Entry 4YC2 (X-ray diffraction, 3.02 A resolution); this record covers chains H and L of the 3 polymer chains in the assembly.

== Chain H ==
Molecule: The antibody A32 Fab heavy chain.
Organism: Homo sapiens
Notes: antibody fragment or engineered binder
Amino-acid sequence (224 residues; each row starts with the number of its first residue; a row labelled like 35A-35B holds insertion residues (35A, then the next letters in order)):
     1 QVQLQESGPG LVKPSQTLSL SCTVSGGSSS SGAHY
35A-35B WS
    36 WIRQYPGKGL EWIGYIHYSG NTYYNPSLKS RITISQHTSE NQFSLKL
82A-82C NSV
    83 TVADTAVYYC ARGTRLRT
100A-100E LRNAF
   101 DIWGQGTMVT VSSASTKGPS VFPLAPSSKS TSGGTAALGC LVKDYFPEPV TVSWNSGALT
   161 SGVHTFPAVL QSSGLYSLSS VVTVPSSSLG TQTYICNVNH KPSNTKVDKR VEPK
Disordered / not traced: 130-133
Disulfides: Cys22-Cys92, Cys140-Cys196

== Chain L ==
Molecule: The antibody A32 Fab light chain.
Organism: Homo sapiens
Notes: antibody fragment or engineered binder
Amino-acid sequence (210 residues; numbered 4 to 208 plus 5 insertion-coded residues; the number before each row is that of its first residue; a row labelled like 27A-27C holds insertion residues (27A, then the next letters in order)):
     4 VLTQPPSASG SPGQSVTISC TGTS
27A-27C SDV
    28 GGYNYVSWYQ HHPGKAPKLI ISEVNNRPSG VPDRFSGSKS GNTASLTVSG LQAEDEAEYY
    88 CSSYTDIH
   95A N
    96 FVFGGGTKLT V
  106A L
   107 GQPKAAPSVT LFPPSSEELQ ANKATLVCLI SDFYPGAVTV AWKADSSPVK AGVETTTPSK
   167 QSNNKYAASS YLSLTPEQWK SHRSYSCQVT HEGSTVEKTV AP
Disulfides: Cys23-Cys88, Cys134-Cys193

== How chain H and chain L interact ==
Contacting residue pairs - 72 pairs, chain H then chain L:
  Gln39(H) - His38(L)
  Gln39(H) - Tyr87(L)  hydrogen bond
  Gly42(H) - Gly100(L)
  Lys43(H) - Gly100(L)
  Gly44(H) - Tyr87(L)
  Gly44(H) - Gly100(L)
  Leu45(H) - Tyr87(L)  hydrophobic
  Leu45(H) - Phe98(L)
  Trp47(H) - His95(L)
  Trp47(H) - Asn95A(L)
  Trp47(H) - Phe96(L)  hydrophobic
  Tyr50(H) - His95(L)  hydrogen bond
  Tyr50(H) - Phe96(L)  hydrophobic
  Tyr58(H) - His95(L)
  Pro61(H) - Asn95A(L)
  Tyr91(H) - His38(L)
  Arg97(H) - Tyr91(L)
  Arg97(H) - His95(L)
  Arg99(H) - Glu50(L)
  Thr100(H) - Ser49(L)  hydrogen bond (backbone-side chain)
  Thr100(H) - Glu50(L)  hydrogen bond (backbone-side chain)
  Thr100(H) - Asn53(L)
  Leu100A(H) - Ser49(L)
  Leu100A(H) - Glu50(L)
  Arg100B(H) - Tyr32(L)
  Arg100B(H) - Glu50(L)  hydrogen bond (backbone-side chain)
  Asn100C(H) - Tyr32(L)
  Asn100C(H) - Ser34(L)  hydrogen bond (backbone-side chain)
  Asn100C(H) - Tyr91(L)
  Asn100C(H) - Phe96(L)
  Ala100D(H) - Ser34(L)
  Ala100D(H) - Tyr36(L)
  Ala100D(H) - Leu46(L)  hydrophobic
  Phe100E(H) - Tyr36(L)  hydrogen bond (backbone-side chain)
  Phe100E(H) - Leu46(L)
  Phe100E(H) - Phe96(L)  hydrophobic
  Asp101(H) - Leu46(L)
  Trp103(H) - Tyr36(L)
  Trp103(H) - Pro44(L)
  Gly104(H) - Ala43(L)
  Gln105(H) - Ala43(L)
  Phe122(H) - Ser121(L)
  Phe122(H) - Glu124(L)
  Pro123(H) - Ser121(L)
  Pro123(H) - Glu123(L)
  Leu124(H) - Phe118(L)  hydrophobic
  Ala125(H) - Phe118(L)
  Lys129(H) - Pro119(L)
  Ala137(H) - Phe118(L)
  Leu141(H) - Thr131(L)
  Leu141(H) - Val133(L)  hydrophobic
  Leu141(H) - Tyr177(L)  hydrophobic
  Lys143(H) - Glu124(L)
  Lys143(H) - Thr131(L)
  Lys143(H) - Ser179(L)
  His164(H) - Ser165(L)
  His164(H) - Lys166(L)
  His164(H) - Ala173(L)
  Phe166(H) - Leu135(L)  hydrophobic
  Phe166(H) - Ala174(L)
  Phe166(H) - Ser175(L)
  Pro167(H) - Thr162(L)  hydrogen bond (backbone-side chain)
  Pro167(H) - Ser165(L)
  Val169(H) - Glu160(L)
  Val169(H) - Thr161(L)
  Val169(H) - Tyr177(L)  hydrophobic
  Leu170(H) - Glu160(L)
  Leu178(H) - Tyr177(L)
  Ser179(H) - Val133(L)
  Ser179(H) - Tyr177(L)  hydrogen bond (backbone-side chain)
  Val181(H) - Leu135(L)  hydrophobic
  Lys209(H) - Glu123(L)  salt bridge
Also at the interface, not in a pair above, chain H (49 interface residues in all): Tyr35, Ile37, Glu46, Asn60, Leu98, Leu138, Val163, Gln171, Ser172, Ser177
Also at the interface, not in a pair above, chain L (43 interface residues in all): Gly41, Lys42, Pro55, Glu85, Gly99, Thr163, Gln167, Ser168

== Overview ==
49 residues of chain H face 43 of chain L across their interface; the contacts include 9 hydrogen bonds and 1
salt bridge. Polar contacts include Lys209(H)-Glu123(L), Gln39(H)-Tyr87(L) and Tyr50(H)-His95(L).
Here chain H is the antibody A32 Fab heavy chain. and chain L is the antibody A32 Fab light chain., both from
Homo sapiens. Entry 4YC2 (Crystal structure of the stabilized inner domain of clade A/E HIV-1 gp120 from E.
coli in ...) was determined by X-ray diffraction together with 5FCU and 4YBL from the same study.
